PDB entry 4JIX | X-ray diffraction, 2.00 A resolution | chains A and B

[Chain A (and B)]
Protein: Projannalysin
From: Methanocaldococcus jannaschii
Notes: chain B of this document is another copy of the same molecule, construct and numbering; everything in this record applies to it too
UniProtKB: Q57587 (Y123_METJA); numbering as in UniProt (aligned over 1-110)
Amino-acid sequence (112 residues; each row starts with the number of its first residue; note: 1 number in that range is skipped by the numbering (no residue carries it; nothing is unmodelled there); numbers below 1 keep their minus sign (Gly-2 is residue -2)):
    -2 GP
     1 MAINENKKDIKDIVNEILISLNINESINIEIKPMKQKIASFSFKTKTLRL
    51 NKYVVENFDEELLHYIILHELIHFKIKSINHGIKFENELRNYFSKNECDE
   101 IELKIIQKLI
Construct notes: expression tag (-2 to -1); engineered mutation Ala2 (Lys in Q57587)
Ion coordination: Zn2+: His69, His73, His81 (together with 2-amino-2-hydroxymethyl-propane-1,3-diol)
From the paper describing this entry:
  - Zn2+ coordination: His69, His73, His81
  - catalytic residues: Glu70 (proposed by the authors, not directly observed)
  - self-association interface (contacts with another copy of this molecule); pairs are residue here / residue on that copy: Ile38-Ile110 (hydrophobic contact), Ala39-Ile110 (hydrophobic contact), Ile66-Ile110 (hydrophobic contact), Glu70-Ile110, Ile110

[Chain A / chain B interface]
Residue-residue contacts (32):
  Lys35(A) with Tyr53(B)
  Gln36(A) with Tyr53(B), hydrogen bond; Lys108(B)
  Lys37(A) with Lys108(B), hydrogen bond (side chain-backbone); Leu109(B)
  Ile38(A) with Leu109(B), hydrogen bond (backbone-backbone); Ile110(B), hydrophobic
  Ala39(A) with Leu109(B), hydrogen bond (backbone-backbone); Ile110(B)
  Tyr53(A) with Gln36(B)
  His69(A) with Ile110(B)
  Glu70(A) with Ile110(B)
  His81(A) with Gln107(B), hydrogen bond
  Glu102(A) with Leu103(B); Ile106(B)
  Leu103(A) with Glu102(B)
  Ile105(A) with Ile106(B), hydrophobic
  Ile106(A) with Glu102(B); Ile106(B), hydrophobic
  Gln107(A) with His69(B); His81(B)
  Lys108(A) with Lys37(B), hydrogen bond (backbone-side chain)
  Leu109(A) with Gln36(B); Lys37(B); Ile38(B), hydrogen bond (backbone-backbone); Ala39(B), hydrogen bond (backbone-backbone); Leu109(B), hydrophobic
  Ile110(A) with Ile38(B), hydrophobic; Ala39(B); Tyr65(B), hydrophobic; His69(B); Glu70(B)
Also at the interface, not in a pair above, chain A (19 interface residues in all): Tyr65, Ile66
Also at the interface, not in a pair above, chain B (19 interface residues in all): Lys35, Ile66, Ile105
Interface features reported in the paper:
  - pairs named by the authors: Glu70(A)-Ile110(B)

[Overview]
The chain A/chain B interface involves 19 residues from each chain; the contacts include 8 hydrogen bonds.
Polar contacts include Gln36(A)-Tyr53(B), Lys37(A)-Lys108(B) and His81(A)-Gln107(B). The authors report a
contact between Glu70(A) and Ile110(B). The Zn2+ site is built by His69(A), His73(A) and His81(A). The paper
reports the catalytic residue Glu70(A); Zn2+ coordination by His69(A), His73(A) and His81(A).
Chain A and chain B are both Projannalysin (Methanocaldococcus jannaschii); the structure, Crystal structure
of the metallopeptidase zymogen of Methanocaldococcus jannaschii jannalysin, was determined by X-ray
diffraction, deposited together with 4JIU.
